7T01 - chains A and H of the 3 polymer chains in the assembly; structure by electron microscopy, 2.69 A resolution.

Chain A:
Protein: Spike protein S1
Source organism: Severe acute respiratory syndrome coronavirus 2
UniProtKB: P0DTC2 (SPIKE_SARS2); residue numbers follow UniProt; this construct covers 329-529
Sequence (201 residues; row label = number of the first residue in the row):
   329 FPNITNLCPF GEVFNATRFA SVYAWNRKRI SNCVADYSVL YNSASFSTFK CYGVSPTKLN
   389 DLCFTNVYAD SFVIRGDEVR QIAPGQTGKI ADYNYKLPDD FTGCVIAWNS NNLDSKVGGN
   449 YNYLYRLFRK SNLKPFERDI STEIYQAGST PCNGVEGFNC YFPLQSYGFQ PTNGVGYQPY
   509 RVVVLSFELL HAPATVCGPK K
Disulfides: Cys379-Cys432, Cys480-Cys488
Swiss-Prot annotation at these positions:
  - region: Arg403 to Asp405 (Integrin-binding motif), Asn448 to Phe456 (Immunodominant HLA epitope recognized by the CD8+)
  - glycosylation (N-linked (GlcNAc...) asparagine): Asn331 (complex), Asn343 (complex)
  - natural variant: Gly339 (G339D: In strain: Omicron/BA.1, Omicron/BA.2 and 4 more; G339H: In strain: Omicron/BA.2.75, Omicron/XBB.1.5 and 1 more), Arg346 (R346K: In strain: Mu/B.1.621; R346T: In strain: Omicron/BQ.1.1, Omicron/XBB.1.5 and 1 more), Leu368 (L368I: In strain: Omicron/XBB.1.5, Omicron/EG.5.1), Ser371 (S371F: In strain: Omicron/BA.2, Omicron/BA.2.12.1 and 6 more; S371L: In strain: Omicron/BA.1), Ser373 (S373P: In strain: Omicron/BA.1, Omicron/BA.2 and 7 more), Ser375 (S375F: In strain: Omicron/BA.1, Omicron/BA.2 and 7 more), Thr376 (T376A: In strain: Omicron/BA.2, Omicron/BA.2.12.1 and 5 more), Asp405 (D405N: In strain: Omicron/BA.2, Omicron/BA.2.12.1 and 6 more), Arg408 (R408S: In strain: Omicron/BA.2, Omicron/BA.2.12.1 and 6 more), Lys417 (K417N: In strain: Beta/B.1.351, Omicron/BA.1 and 8 more; K417T: In strain: Gamma/P.1), Asn440 (N440K: In strain: Omicron/BA.1, Omicron/BA.2 and 7 more), Lys444 (K444T: In strain: Omicron/BQ.1.1), 16 further natural variant entries in UniProt
  - mutagenesis: Asn331 (N331Q: Reduced viral infectivity), Asn343 (N343Q: Reduced viral infectivity), Leu452 (L452R: Increased resistance to neutralizing antibodies. Decreases HLA binding to NF9 epitope. Increased binding affinity to human ACE2), Tyr453 (Y453F: Decreased HLA binding to NF9 epitope. Increased binding affinity to human ACE2), Ala475 (A475V: Increased resistance to neutralizing antibodies), Val483 (V483A: Increased resistance to neutralizing antibodies), Glu484 (E484D: Increased replication in human TMEM106B overexpressing cells), Phe490 (F490L: Increased resistance to neutralizing antibodies and human covalescent sera neutralization), Gln493 (Q493N: Reduced host ACE2-binding affinity in vitro; Q493Y: Reduced host ACE2-binding affinity in vitro), Asn501 (N501T: Reduced host ACE2-binding affinity in vitro; N501Y: Increased binding affinity to human ACE2), His519 (H519P: Increased resistance to human covalescent sera neutralization)
Reported in the primary citation:
  - mutagenesis - K417N, N439K, L452R, E484K, N501Y: unchanged binding to 54042-4

Chain H:
Protein: 54042-4 Fab - Heavy Chain
Source organism: Homo sapiens
Notes: antibody fragment or engineered binder
Sequence (120 residues; row label = number of the first residue in the row):
     1 QITLKESGPT LVKPTQTLTL TCTFSGFSLS TIGVGVSWIR QPPGKALDWL ALIYWDDDKR
    61 YSPSLKSRLT VTMDTSKNQV VLTLTNMDPV DTATYFCAHG LFSSSDWGGL DVWGQGTTVT
Disulfides: Cys22-Cys97

How chain A and chain H interact:
Residue-residue contacts (14):
  Asn439(A) - Ser104(H)  hydrogen bond (backbone-side chain)
  Asn440(A) - Ser104(H)
  Ser443(A) - Ser104(H)  hydrogen bond
  Lys444(A) - Tyr54(H)
  Lys444(A) - Trp55(H)
  Lys444(A) - Asp58(H)  salt bridge
  Lys444(A) - Phe102(H)
  Val445(A) - Phe102(H)  hydrogen bond (backbone-backbone)
  Val445(A) - Ser103(H)
  Val445(A) - Asp106(H)
  Gly446(A) - Tyr54(H)
  Gly446(A) - Arg60(H)  hydrogen bond (backbone-side chain)
  Gly447(A) - Arg60(H)  hydrogen bond (backbone-side chain)
  Tyr449(A) - Arg60(H)
Also at the interface, not in a pair above, chain A (11 interface residues in all): Leu441, Asn450, Pro499
Also at the interface, not in a pair above, chain H (11 interface residues in all): Asp56, Trp107, Gly108
From the paper, about this interface:
  - epitope / paratope residues, chain A: Ser443(A), Val445(A), Gly446(A), Gly447(A)

Summary:
The chain A/chain H interface involves 11 residues from each chain, with 5 hydrogen bonds and 1 salt bridge.
Among the polar pairs are Lys444(A)-Asp58(H), Asn439(A)-Ser104(H) and Ser443(A)-Ser104(H). From the paper:
K417N, N439K and L452R of chain A, among others, leave binding to 54042-4 unchanged; epitope/paratope residues
Ser443(A), Val445(A) and Gly446(A) among others; 5 substitutions were tested in all.
Chain A is Spike protein S1 (Severe acute respiratory syndrome coronavirus 2) and chain H is 54042-4 Fab -
Heavy Chain (Homo sapiens); the structure, SARS-CoV-2 S-RBD + Fab 54042-4, was determined by electron
microscopy.
